Entry 5CAB (X-ray diffraction, 2.95 A resolution); this record covers chains A and B.

Chain A (and B):
Protein: Nucleoside diphosphate kinase
From: Leishmania major
Notes: EC 2.7.4.6; engineered mutation(s): Del5-Cterm; chain B of this document is another copy of the same molecule, construct and numbering; everything in this record applies to it too
UniProt: Q9U1E1 (Q9U1E1_LEIMA); residues 1-146 here = UniProt positions 1-146
Sequence (166 residues; numbered -19 to 146; the number before each row is that of its first residue; numbers below 1 keep their minus sign (Met-19 is residue -19)):
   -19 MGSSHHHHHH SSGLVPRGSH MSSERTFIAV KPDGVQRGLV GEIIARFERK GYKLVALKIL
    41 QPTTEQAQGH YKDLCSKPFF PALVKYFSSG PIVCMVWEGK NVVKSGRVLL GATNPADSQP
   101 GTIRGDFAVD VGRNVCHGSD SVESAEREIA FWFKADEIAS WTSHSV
Disordered / not traced: -19 to 0, 140-146 (chain B: -19 to 1, 140-146)
Construct notes: initiating methionine (-19); expression tag (-18 to 0)

Chain A / chain B interface:
Pairs across the interface (23):
  Gly18(A) - Glu28(B)
  Leu19(A) - Glu28(B)  hydrogen bond (backbone-side chain)
  Val20(A) - Glu28(B)  hydrogen bond (backbone-side chain)
  Gly21(A) - Gly21(B)
  Gly21(A) - Ile24(B)
  Gly21(A) - Ala25(B)
  Gly21(A) - Glu28(B)  hydrogen bond (backbone-side chain)
  Ile24(A) - Gly21(B)
  Ile24(A) - Ile24(B)  hydrophobic
  Ala25(A) - Gly21(B)
  Glu28(A) - Gly18(B)
  Glu28(A) - Leu19(B)  hydrogen bond (side chain-backbone)
  Glu28(A) - Val20(B)  hydrogen bond (side chain-backbone)
  Glu28(A) - Gly21(B)  hydrogen bond (side chain-backbone)
  Leu34(A) - Ile39(B)
  Ala36(A) - Ile39(B)  hydrophobic
  Leu37(A) - Leu37(B)  hydrophobic
  Leu37(A) - Lys38(B)
  Leu37(A) - Ile39(B)
  Lys38(A) - Leu37(B)
  Ile39(A) - Leu34(B)
  Ile39(A) - Ala36(B)  hydrophobic
  Ile39(A) - Leu37(B)
Interface residues without a listed pair, chain A (18 interface residues in all): Val15, Glu22, Arg29, Val35, Val73, Ala139
Interface residues without a listed pair, chain B (17 interface residues in all): Val15, Glu22, Arg29, Val35, Val73

Overview:
The interface between chain A and chain B involves 18 residues on one side and 17 on the other; the contacts
include 6 hydrogen bonds. Polar contacts include Leu19(A)-Glu28(B), Val20(A)-Glu28(B) and Gly21(A)-Glu28(B).
Both chains are Nucleoside diphosphate kinase (Leishmania major). Entry 5CAB (Structure of Leishmania
nucleoside diphostate kinase mutant Del5-Cterm) was determined by X-ray diffraction (same publication as 5C7P
and 5CAA).
